9DAO - chains A and B of the 4 polymer chains in the assembly; structure by electron microscopy, 2.80 A resolution.

[Chain A]
Name: Integrin alpha-IIb
From: Homo sapiens
Reference sequence: P08514 (ITA2B_HUMAN); residues 1-1008 here correspond to UniProt positions 32-1039 (UniProt number = residue number + 31)
Sequence (1008 residues; numbered 1 to 1008; the number before each row is that of its first residue):
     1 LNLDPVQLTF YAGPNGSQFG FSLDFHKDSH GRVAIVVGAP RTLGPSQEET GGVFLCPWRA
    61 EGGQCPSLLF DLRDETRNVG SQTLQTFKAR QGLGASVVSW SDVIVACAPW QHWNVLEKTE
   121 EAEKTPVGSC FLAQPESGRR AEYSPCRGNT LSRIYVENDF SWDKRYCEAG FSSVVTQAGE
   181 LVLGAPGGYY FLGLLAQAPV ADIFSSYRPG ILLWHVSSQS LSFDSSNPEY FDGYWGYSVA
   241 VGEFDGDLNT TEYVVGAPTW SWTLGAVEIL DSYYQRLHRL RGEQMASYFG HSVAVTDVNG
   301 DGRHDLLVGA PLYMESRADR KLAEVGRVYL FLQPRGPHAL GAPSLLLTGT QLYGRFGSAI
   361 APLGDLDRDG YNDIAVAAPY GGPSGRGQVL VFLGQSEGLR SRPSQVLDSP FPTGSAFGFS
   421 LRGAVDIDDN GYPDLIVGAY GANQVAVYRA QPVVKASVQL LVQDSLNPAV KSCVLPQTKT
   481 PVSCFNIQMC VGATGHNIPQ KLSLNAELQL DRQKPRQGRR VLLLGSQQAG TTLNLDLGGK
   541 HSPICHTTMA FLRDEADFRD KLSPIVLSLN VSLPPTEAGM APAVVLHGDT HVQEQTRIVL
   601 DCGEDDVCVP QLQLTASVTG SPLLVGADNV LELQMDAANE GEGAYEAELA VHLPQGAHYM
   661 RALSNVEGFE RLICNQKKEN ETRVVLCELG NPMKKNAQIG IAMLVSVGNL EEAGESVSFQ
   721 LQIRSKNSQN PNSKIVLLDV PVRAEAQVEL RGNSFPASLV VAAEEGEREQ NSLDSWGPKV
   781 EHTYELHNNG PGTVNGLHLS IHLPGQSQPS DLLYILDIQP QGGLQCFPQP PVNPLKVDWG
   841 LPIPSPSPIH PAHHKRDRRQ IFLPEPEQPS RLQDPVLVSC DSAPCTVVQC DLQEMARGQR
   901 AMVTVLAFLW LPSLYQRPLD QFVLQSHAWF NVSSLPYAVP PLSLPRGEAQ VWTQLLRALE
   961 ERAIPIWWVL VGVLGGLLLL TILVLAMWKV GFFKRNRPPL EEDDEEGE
Unresolved in the structure: 452-1008
Disulfide bonds: Cys56-Cys65, Cys107-Cys130, Cys146-Cys167
UniProt features mapped onto this chain:
  - motif: Gly991 to Arg995 (GFFKR motif)
  - binding site (Ca(2+)): Glu243, Asp245, Asp247, Thr250, Glu252, Asp297, Asn299, Asp301, Arg303, Asp305, Asp365, Asp367, Asp369, Tyr371, Asp373, Asp426, Asp428, Asn430, Tyr432, Asp434
  - modified residue: Gln860 (Pyrrolidone carboxylic acid)
  - glycosylation: Asn15 (N-linked (GlcNAc...) asparagine), Asn249 (N-linked (GlcNAc...) asparagine), Asn570 (N-linked (GlcNAc...) asparagine), Asn680 (N-linked (GlcNAc...) asparagine), Ile843 (O-linked (GalNAc...) serine), Ser847 (O-linked (GalNAc...) serine), Asn931 (N-linked (GlcNAc...) asparagine)

[Chain B]
Name: Integrin beta-3
From: Homo sapiens
Reference sequence: P05106 (ITB3_HUMAN); residues 1-762 here correspond to UniProt positions 27-788 (UniProt number = residue number + 26)
Sequence (762 residues; each row starts with the number of its first residue):
     1 GPNICTTRGV SSCQQCLAVS PMCAWCSDEA LPLGSPRCDL KENLLKDNCA PESIEFPVSE
    61 ARVLEDRPLS DKGSGDSSQV TQVSPQRIAL RLRPDDSKNF SIQVRQVEDY PVDIYYLMDL
   121 SYSMKDDLWS IQNLGTKLAT QMRKLTSNLR IGFGAFVDKP VSPYMYISPP EALENPCYDM
   181 KTTCLPMFGY KHVLTLTDQV TRFNEEVKKQ SVSRNRDAPE GGFDAIMQAT VCDEKIGWRN
   241 DASHLLVFTT DAKTHIALDG RLAGIVQPND GQCHVGSDNH YSASTTMDYP SLGLMTEKLS
   301 QKNINLIFAV TENVVNLYQN YSELIPGTTV GVLSMDSSNV LQLIVDAYGK IRSKVELEVR
   361 DLPEELSLSF NATCLNNEVI PGLKSCMGLK IGDTVSFSIE AKVRGCPQEK EKSFTIKPVG
   421 FKDSLIVQVT FDCDCACQAQ AEPNSHRCNN GNGTFECGVC RCGPGWLGSQ CECSEEDYRP
   481 SQQDECSPRE GQPVCSQRGE CLCGQCVCHS SDFGKITGKY CECDDFSCVR YKGEMCSGHG
   541 QCSCGDCLCD SDWTGYYCNC TTRTDTCMSS NGLLCSGRGK CECGSCVCIQ PGSYGDTCEK
   601 CPTCPDACTF KKECVECKKF DRGALHDENT CNRYCRDEIE SVKELKDTGK DAVNCTYKNE
   661 DDCVVRFQYY EDSSGKSILY VVEEPECPKG PDILVVLLSV MGAILLIGLA ALLIWKLLIT
   721 IHDRKEFAKF EEERARAKWD TANNPLYKEA TSTFTNITYR GT
Unresolved in the structure: 1-56, 75-78, 433-762
Disulfide bonds: Cys177-Cys184, Cys232-Cys273, Cys374-Cys386
UniProt features mapped onto this chain:
  - region: Cys177 to Cys184 (Involved in CX3CL1-, NRG1-, FGF1- and IGF1-binding), Gln267 to Met287 (CX3CL1-binding)
  - motif: Thr751 to Ile757 (LIR)
  - binding site (Mg(2+)): Ser121, Ser123, Glu220
  - binding site (Ca(2+)): Ser123, Asp126, Asp127, Asp158, Asn215, Asp217, Pro219, Glu220, Asp251, Met335
  - modified residue: Thr741 (Phosphothreonine), Tyr747 (Phosphotyrosine), Thr753 (Phosphothreonine), Tyr759 (Phosphotyrosine)
  - glycosylation (N-linked (GlcNAc...) asparagine): Asn99, Asn320, Asn371, Asn452, Asn559, Asn654

[Chain A / chain B interface]
Contacting residue pairs (59; chain A residue first):
  Arg41(A) - Gly264(B)  hydrogen bond (side chain-backbone)
  Trp110(A) - Arg261(B)
  Trp110(A) - Leu262(B)
  Trp110(A) - Gly264(B)
  His112(A) - Ser162(B)
  His112(A) - Ile167(B)
  Glu121(A) - Ser168(B)  hydrogen bond
  Glu121(A) - Pro169(B)
  Glu123(A) - Ser168(B)
  Glu123(A) - Asp179(B)
  Glu123(A) - Arg216(B)  salt bridge
  Lys124(A) - Ile167(B)
  Lys124(A) - Ser168(B)  hydrogen bond (backbone-side chain)
  Thr125(A) - Arg216(B)
  Pro126(A) - Ser162(B)
  Pro126(A) - Pro163(B)  hydrophobic
  Tyr166(A) - Arg216(B)
  Glu168(A) - Pro163(B)
  Glu168(A) - Leu262(B)
  Phe171(A) - Arg261(B)
  Tyr190(A) - Arg216(B)
  Phe191(A) - Asp217(B)
  Phe231(A) - Lys253(B)  hydrogen bond (backbone-side chain)
  Asp232(A) - Pro219(B)
  Tyr234(A) - His255(B)
  Tyr234(A) - Asp259(B)
  Tyr234(A) - Leu262(B)  hydrophobic
  Tyr237(A) - Leu258(B)  hydrogen bond (side chain-backbone)
  Tyr237(A) - Arg261(B)
  Thr259(A) - Asp259(B)
  Trp262(A) - Lys253(B)
  Thr263(A) - Tyr321(B)  hydrogen bond
  Gln284(A) - Leu324(B)
  Met285(A) - Leu317(B)  hydrophobic
  Met285(A) - Asn320(B)
  Met285(A) - Tyr321(B)  hydrophobic
  Met285(A) - Leu324(B)
  Tyr288(A) - Ile256(B)  hydrophobic
  Tyr288(A) - Ala257(B)
  Tyr288(A) - Leu258(B)  hydrogen bond (side chain-backbone)
  Tyr288(A) - Asp259(B)  hydrogen bond
  His291(A) - Leu258(B)
  Leu312(A) - Ala257(B)  hydrophobic
  Leu312(A) - Leu258(B)  hydrophobic
  Met314(A) - Leu292(B)  hydrophobic
  Met314(A) - Leu324(B)  hydrophobic
  Arg320(A) - Gly293(B)
  Arg320(A) - Glu297(B)
  Leu322(A) - Thr296(B)
  Leu322(A) - Leu324(B)
  Leu322(A) - Pro326(B)
  Glu324(A) - Ser291(B)  hydrogen bond
  Glu324(A) - Gly293(B)
  Tyr353(A) - Gly293(B)  hydrogen bond (side chain-backbone)
  Tyr353(A) - Leu294(B)
  Tyr353(A) - Glu297(B)  hydrogen bond
  Arg355(A) - Leu258(B)
  Tyr380(A) - Pro268(B)
  Tyr440(A) - Val266(B)
Also at the interface, not in a pair above, chain A (38 interface residues in all): Gln18, Phe21, Pro186, Ala286, Phe419
Also at the interface, not in a pair above, chain B (35 interface residues in all): Tyr166, Ala218, Ala263, Ile325

[Overview]
The interface between chain A and chain B involves 38 residues on one side and 35 on the other, with 11
hydrogen bonds and 1 salt bridge. Polar pairs include Glu123(A)-Arg216(B), Arg41(A)-Gly264(B) and
Glu121(A)-Ser168(B).
Here chain A is Integrin alpha-IIb and chain B is Integrin beta-3, both from Homo sapiens. Entry 9DAO
(AlphaIIbbeta3 in fully-extended conformation in complex with R6H8 Fab) was determined by electron microscopy
(same publication as 9DAX).
